PDB entry 8ZWB | electron microscopy, 1.83 A resolution | chains A and F of the 7 polymer chains in the assembly

# Chain A
Name: Photosystem I P700 chlorophyll a apoprotein A1
Notes: EC 1.97.1.12
UniProtKB: P29254 (PSAA_SYNY3); residues 1-751 here = UniProt positions 1-751
Amino-acid sequence (751 residues; row label = number of the first residue in the row):
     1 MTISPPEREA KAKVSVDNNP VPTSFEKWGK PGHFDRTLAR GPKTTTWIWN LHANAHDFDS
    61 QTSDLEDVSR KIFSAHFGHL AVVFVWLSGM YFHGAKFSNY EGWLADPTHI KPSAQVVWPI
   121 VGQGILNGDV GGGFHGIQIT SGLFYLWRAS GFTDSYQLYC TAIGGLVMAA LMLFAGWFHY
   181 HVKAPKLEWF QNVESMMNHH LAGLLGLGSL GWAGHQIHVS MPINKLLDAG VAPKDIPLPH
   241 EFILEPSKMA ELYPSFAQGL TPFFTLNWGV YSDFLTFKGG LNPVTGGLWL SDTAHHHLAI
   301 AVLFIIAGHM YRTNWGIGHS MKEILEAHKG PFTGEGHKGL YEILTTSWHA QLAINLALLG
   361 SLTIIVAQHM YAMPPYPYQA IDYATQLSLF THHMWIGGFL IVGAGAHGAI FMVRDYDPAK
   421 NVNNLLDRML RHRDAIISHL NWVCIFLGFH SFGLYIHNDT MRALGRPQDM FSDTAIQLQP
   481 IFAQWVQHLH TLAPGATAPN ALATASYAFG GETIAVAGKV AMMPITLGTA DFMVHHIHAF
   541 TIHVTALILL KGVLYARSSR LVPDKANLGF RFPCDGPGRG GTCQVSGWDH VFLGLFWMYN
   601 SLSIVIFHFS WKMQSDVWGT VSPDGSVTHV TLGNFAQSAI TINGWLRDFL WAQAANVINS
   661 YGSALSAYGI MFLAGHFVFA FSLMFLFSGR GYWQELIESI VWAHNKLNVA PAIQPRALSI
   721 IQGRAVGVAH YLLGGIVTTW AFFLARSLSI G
Not modelled in the structure: 1-12, 560, 577-580
Ion coordination: chlorophyll a Mg (34 sites), coordinated by His52, His56, His79, His93, Gln115, Gln123, His179, His181, His199, His200, His215, His218, His295, His296, His297, His309 and 18 more; 4Fe-4S cluster Fe near Cys574 (its only coordinating residue here); chlorophyll a isomer Mg near His676 (its only coordinating residue here)
Ligand contacts:
  - beta-carotene (BCR), molecule 1: Val82, Val85, Trp86
  - beta-carotene (BCR), molecule 2: Val83, Trp86, Leu87, Gly203, Leu204, Leu207, Gly208
  - beta-carotene (BCR), molecule 3: Phe84, Leu87, Tyr91, Thr161, Gly164, Gly165, Met168, Leu207, Leu210, Gly211, Phe264
  - beta-carotene (BCR), molecule 4: Leu210, Leu260, Phe263, Phe264, Leu298, Val302, Ile305, Ile306, His309, Ile317
  - beta-carotene (BCR), molecule 5: Phe263, Trp268, Val302, Ile306
  - beta-carotene (BCR), molecule 6: Ile343, Leu344, Ala350, Ala353, Ile354, Gly408, Phe411, Leu426
  - beta-carotene (BCR), molecule 7: Ala353, Ala357, Ser361, Ile401, Ala404, Gly405, Ala546, Leu549, Leu550, Val553
  - beta-carotene (BCR), molecule 8: Trp693, Leu696, Ile697, Ile700
  - chlorophyll a isomer (CL0): Phe452, Tyr455, Val534, Ile537, Phe540, Thr541, Tyr599, Asn600, Ser603, Ile604, Phe607, Ile642, Trp645, Leu646, Leu650, Ala654, Ile658, Phe672, Gly675, His676, Phe679, Tyr731, Gly735, Thr738, Thr739, Phe742
  - chlorophyll a (CLA), molecule 1: Lys13, Val14, Trp189, Asn192, Ser195, His199, Thr313, Asn314, Trp315
  - chlorophyll a (CLA), molecule 2: Val14, Val16, Phe73, Phe77, Leu171, Met172, Phe174, Ala175, Phe178, His179, Lys183, Pro185, Trp189
  - chlorophyll a (CLA), molecule 3: Val21, Pro22, Thr23, Ser24, Phe25, Lys27, Trp28, His33, Lys71, Ser74, Ala75, Gly78, Val82, Val85, Leu173, Gly176, Trp177, Tyr180, His181
  - chlorophyll a (CLA), molecule 4: Trp28, Pro31, Trp47, Ile48, Trp49, Leu51, His52
  - chlorophyll a (CLA), molecule 5: Trp28, His33, Phe34, Leu51, His52, Ala55, His56, Phe58, Gln61, Ala75, Gly78, His79, Val82
  - chlorophyll a (CLA), molecule 6: Thr45, Ile48, Trp49, Ile697, Ile700, Val701, His704, Val709, Pro711, Ile713, Pro715, Arg716
  - chlorophyll a (CLA), molecule 7: Trp49, Phe677, Val678, Phe681, Phe685, Leu718, Gln722, Ala725, Val726, Ala729, His730, Leu733
  - chlorophyll a (CLA), molecule 8: His52, Ala53, Asn54, Ala55, His56, Asp57, His349, Leu352, Leu356, Phe399, Leu400, Val402, Gly403, Ala406, His407, Ile410, Arg414, Phe570, Arg571, Trp588, Val591, Leu595, Leu733
  - chlorophyll a (CLA), molecule 9: His56, Phe58, Ile72, Ala75, His76, His79, Leu80, Val83, Phe84, Leu87, Trp348, His349, Gln351, Leu352, Asn355, Leu356, Leu359
  - chlorophyll a (CLA), molecule 10: His56, His79, Val82, Val83, Trp86, Leu359, Ile396, Phe399, Leu400
  - chlorophyll a (CLA), molecule 11: Ser69, His76, Leu187, Phe190, Gln191, Val193, Met196, Met197, His200, Leu201, Leu205, Met321, Leu325, Tyr341, Leu344, Thr345, Thr346, Ser347, Trp348, Gln351, Ile354, Asn355, Leu358, Leu359
  - chlorophyll a (CLA), molecule 12: Phe73, His76, Phe77, Leu80, Phe84, Met168, Met172, Trp189, Phe190, Asn192, Ser195, Met196, His199, His200, Gly203, Leu204
  - chlorophyll a (CLA), molecule 13: Val85, Trp86, Ser88, Gly89, Met90, Phe92, His93, Phe97, Gln115, Val116, Trp118, Leu166
  - chlorophyll a (CLA), molecule 14: Trp86, Met90, Ala114, Gln115, Ile137, Gln138, Ile139, Thr140, Ser141, Leu143, Ala667, Tyr668, Trp740, Leu744
  - chlorophyll a (CLA), molecule 15: Trp86, Met90, Thr140, Ser141, Leu143, Ser388, Leu389, Thr391, His392, Trp395, Ile396, Phe399, Met671, Ile736, Thr739, Trp740, Leu744
  - chlorophyll a (CLA), molecule 16: Trp86, Leu87, Ser141, Gly142, Leu143, Leu146, Leu204, Leu205, Leu359, Leu362, Thr363, Val366, Met370, Tyr376, Leu389, His392, His393, Ile396, Leu400
  - chlorophyll a (CLA), molecule 17: Gln115, Val116, Val117, Trp118, Ile120, Val121, Gln123, Leu126, Ile137, Ala667, Ile670, Met671
  - chlorophyll a (CLA), molecule 18: Leu146, Ala149, Leu204, Leu205, Gly208, Ser209, Trp212, Gln216, Leu288, Leu290, Thr293, His296, His297, Ile300, Phe304, Leu362, Ile365, Val366, His369, Met370, Pro375, Tyr376
  - chlorophyll a (CLA), molecule 19: Ser150, Gly151, Phe152, Gln157, Cys160, Thr161, Gly208, Gly211, Trp212, Gly214, His215, His218, Val219, Pro239, His240, Ile243
  - chlorophyll a (CLA), molecule 20: Gln157, Cys160, Leu238, His240, Ile243, Leu244
  - chlorophyll a (CLA), molecule 21: Met197, Leu201, Leu205, Leu303, Phe304, Ala307, Met310, Tyr311, Met321, Ile324, Leu325, Leu358, Leu426, Met429, Leu550, Val553, Leu554
  - chlorophyll a (CLA), molecule 22: Asn198, His199, Ala202, Gly203, Leu207, Ile305, His309, Met310, Tyr311, Thr313, Trp315, Ile317
  - chlorophyll a (CLA), molecule 23: Leu210, Gly211, Ala213, Gly214, Ile217, His218, Phe242, Ile243, Pro246, Met249, Phe256, Gly259, Leu260, Phe263, Tyr271, Phe274, Leu275, Leu298
  - chlorophyll a (CLA), molecule 24: Phe263, Trp268, Gly269, Tyr271, Ser272, Leu275, Thr276, Phe277, His295, Leu298, Ala299, Val302, Ile306, Asn500
  - chlorophyll a (CLA), molecule 25: Phe263, Phe264, Thr265, Leu266
  - chlorophyll a (CLA), molecule 26: Thr276, Phe277, Gly279, Gly280, Leu288, Asp292, Thr293, His295, His296, Ala299, Ile300, Leu303, His369, Met370, Met373, Pro375, Thr504, Ala505
  - chlorophyll a (CLA), molecule 27: Phe277, Ala496, Thr497, Ala498, Pro499, Asn500, Ala501
  - chlorophyll a (CLA), molecule 28: Leu303, Leu358, Ser361, Leu362, Ile365, Gln368, His369, Tyr371, Ala372, Met373, Ala505, Ser506, Phe509
  - chlorophyll a (CLA), molecule 29: Ile306, Ala307, His309, Met310, Arg312, Ile317, Gly318, His319
  - chlorophyll a (CLA), molecule 30: Met310, His319, Glu323, Ile324, Ala327, His328
  - chlorophyll a (CLA), molecule 31: Ile324, Leu325, His328, Thr333, His337, Leu340, Leu344, Leu425, Leu426, Met429
  - chlorophyll a (CLA), molecule 32: Ala327, His328, Lys329, Gly330, Pro331, Phe332
  - chlorophyll a (CLA), molecule 33: Phe332, Thr333, Leu425, Arg428, Met429, Arg431, His432, Ala435, Ile436, His439
  - chlorophyll a (CLA), molecule 34: Ile364, Ile365, Gln368, Met394, Ile401, Ile542, Thr545, Ala546, Met598, Ser601, Leu602, Val605
  - chlorophyll a (CLA), molecule 35: Gln368, Tyr371, Phe390, Phe482, Ala483, Val486, Gln487, Phe509, Ile525, Leu527, His535, His538, Ile542, Val605, His608, Phe609, Lys612
  - chlorophyll a (CLA), molecule 36: Ala435, His439, Trp442
  - chlorophyll a (CLA), molecule 37: Ile436, Leu440, Trp442, Val443, Ala539, Ile542, His543, Leu550
  - chlorophyll a (CLA), molecule 38: Ser438, Asn441, Trp442, Ile445
  - chlorophyll a (CLA), molecule 39: Asn441, Cys444, Ile445, Gly448, Phe449, Phe452, Ile456, Phe540, Val544, Leu547, Ile548, Leu593, Phe596, Trp597
  - chlorophyll a (CLA), molecule 40: Trp442, Ile445, Phe446, Phe449, His450
  - chlorophyll a (CLA), molecule 41: Val443, Phe446, Leu447, Gln479, Pro480, Ile481, Phe482, Ala483, Leu527, Phe532, His535, His536, Ala539, His543
  - chlorophyll a (CLA), molecule 42: Phe449, His450, Gly453, Leu454, Ile456, His457, Thr460, Met461, Arg466, Asp469, Phe471, Ile476
  - chlorophyll a (CLA), molecule 43: Phe452, Ile456, Asp459, Phe540, Phe596, Trp597, Tyr599, Asn600, Ile642, Leu646, Phe679, Tyr731
  - chlorophyll a (CLA), molecule 44: Thr460, Ala463, Leu464
  - chlorophyll a (CLA), molecule 45: Trp485, Val486, Leu489, His490, Ala493, Thr497, Ala498, Ala505, Phe509
  - chlorophyll a (CLA), molecule 46: Leu646, Leu650, Trp651
  - chlorophyll a (CLA), molecule 47: Tyr661, Ile670, Leu673, Ala674, His676, Phe677, Phe679, Ala680, Leu683
  - chlorophyll a (CLA), molecule 48: Phe677, Ala680, Phe681, Leu683, Met684, Phe687, Ser688, Tyr692, Trp693, Leu696
  - chlorophyll a (CLA), molecule 49: Ile700, Ala703, His704, Leu707, Val709
  - chlorophyll a (CLA), molecule 50: Trp702, Ala703, Lys706, Leu707
  - beta,beta-caroten-4-one (ECH), molecule 1: Trp118, Pro119, Ile120
  - beta,beta-caroten-4-one (ECH), molecule 2: Met671, Ala674, Gly675, Phe677, Val678, Leu733, Ile736, Val737, Trp740
  - phylloquinone (PQN): Trp49, Met684, Phe685, Ser688, Gly689, Arg690, Trp693, Ile697, Arg716, Ala717, Leu718, Ser719, Gly723
  - 4Fe-4S cluster (SF4): Pro573, Cys574, Cys583, Ile720, Arg724
Swiss-Prot annotation at these positions:
  - binding site ([4Fe-4S] cluster): Cys574, Cys583
  - binding site (chlorophyll a'): His676
  - binding site (chlorophyll a): Met684, Tyr692
  - binding site (phylloquinone): Trp693

# Chain F
Name: Photosystem I reaction center subunit III
UniProtKB: P29256 (PSAF_SYNY3); residues -21 to 143 here correspond to UniProt positions 1-165 (UniProt number = residue number + 22)
Amino-acid sequence (165 residues; numbered -21 to 143; the number before each row is that of its first residue; numbers below 1 keep their minus sign (Met-21 is residue -21)):
   -21 MKHLLALLLA FTLWFNFAPS ASADDFANLT PCSENPAYLA KSKNFLNTTN DPNSGKIRAE
    39 RYASALCGPE GYPHLIVDGR FTHAGDFLIP SILFLYIAGW IGWVGRSYLI EIRESKNPEM
    99 QEVVINVPLA IKKMLGGFLW PLAAVGEYTS GKLVMKDSEI PTSPR
Not modelled in the structure: -21 to 1, 139-143
Cystine bridges: Cys10-Cys45
Ion coordination: chlorophyll a Mg near Asp56 (its only coordinating residue here)
Ligand contacts:
  - Zeaxanthin (5X6): Arg39, Leu53, Asp64, Phe65, Pro68
  - beta-carotene (BCR): Pro68, Leu71, Phe72, Ile75, Ile79
  - chlorophyll a (CLA), molecule 1: Tyr40, Leu71, Tyr74, Ile75
  - chlorophyll a (CLA), molecule 2: Val55, Phe65, Leu73
  - chlorophyll a (CLA), molecule 3: Asp56, Gly57, Arg58, Phe59
  - chlorophyll a (CLA), molecule 4: Phe65, Pro68, Ser69, Phe72, Leu73, Ala76, Gly77, Ile79, Gly80, Trp118
  - chlorophyll a (CLA), molecule 5: Ile67, Ile70, Leu71
  - chlorophyll a (CLA), molecule 6: Ile75, Trp78, Ile79, Val82, Met112, Leu113
  - chlorophyll a (CLA), molecule 7: Ile79, Gly80, Val82, Gly83, Arg84, Tyr86, Ile103, Ala108, Lys111, Met112
  - chlorophyll a (CLA), molecule 8: Gly83, Tyr86, Leu87, Gln99, Glu100, Val101, Ile103, Ala108, Ile109, Met112, Leu113
  - chlorophyll a (CLA), molecule 9: Tyr126, Val132, Asp135
  - beta,beta-caroten-4-one (ECH): Val55, Asp56, Gly57, Phe65, Gly77, Gly80, Trp81, Arg84, Trp118, Ala122, Leu131

# Interface between chain A and chain F
Residue-residue contacts (33; chain A residue first):
  Gly41(A) - Met98(F)
  Pro42(A) - Glu97(F)
  Pro42(A) - Met98(F)
  Pro42(A) - Val101(F)  hydrophobic
  Pro119(A) - Thr26(F)
  Pro119(A) - Thr27(F)
  Pro119(A) - Asn28(F)
  Ile120(A) - Thr26(F)
  Val121(A) - Thr26(F)  hydrogen bond (backbone-backbone)
  Gly122(A) - Thr26(F)  hydrogen bond (backbone-backbone)
  Asn705(A) - Met133(F)
  Lys706(A) - Val132(F)
  Lys706(A) - Met133(F)  hydrogen bond (side chain-backbone)
  Lys706(A) - Lys134(F)
  Lys706(A) - Asp135(F)  salt bridge
  Lys706(A) - Ile138(F)
  Leu707(A) - Arg84(F)  hydrogen bond (backbone-side chain)
  Leu707(A) - Leu131(F)
  Asn708(A) - Arg84(F)
  Asn708(A) - Ile88(F)
  Asn708(A) - Arg91(F)  hydrogen bond
  Asn708(A) - Met133(F)
  Val709(A) - Arg84(F)
  Val709(A) - Leu87(F)
  Ala710(A) - Leu87(F)
  Ala710(A) - Arg91(F)  hydrogen bond (backbone-side chain)
  Pro711(A) - Leu87(F)  hydrophobic
  Pro711(A) - Glu100(F)
  Ala712(A) - Glu97(F)
  Ala712(A) - Glu100(F)  hydrogen bond (backbone-side chain)
  Ile713(A) - Glu97(F)
  Ile713(A) - Glu100(F)  hydrogen bond (backbone-side chain)
  Ile713(A) - Val101(F)  hydrophobic
Also at the interface, not in a pair above, chain A (18 interface residues in all): Gly29, Pro31, Trp47
Also at the interface, not in a pair above, chain F (19 interface residues in all): Pro96, Val102

# Summary
18 residues of chain A face 19 of chain F across their interface; the contacts include 8 hydrogen bonds and 1
salt bridge. Polar contacts include Lys706(A)-Asp135(F), Lys706(A)-Met133(F) and Leu707(A)-Arg84(F).
Here chain A is Photosystem I P700 chlorophyll a apoprotein A1 and chain F is Photosystem I reaction center
subunit III. Entry 8ZWB (1.8 A resolution structure of the Photosystem I assembly intermediate lacking stromal
subunits) was determined by electron microscopy.
